PDB entry 8VYU | electron microscopy, 4.07 A resolution (low resolution: residue-level contacts below are approximate; hydrogen-bond / salt-bridge calls are withheld) | chains A and C of the 3 polymer chains in the assembly

Chain A:
Molecule: Serine/threonine-protein kinase B-raf
From: Homo sapiens
Notes: EC 2.7.11.1
Reference sequence: P15056 (BRAF_HUMAN); numbering as in UniProt (aligned over 1-766)
Amino-acid sequence (767 residues; numbered 0 to 766; the number before each row is that of its first residue; numbering starts at 0):
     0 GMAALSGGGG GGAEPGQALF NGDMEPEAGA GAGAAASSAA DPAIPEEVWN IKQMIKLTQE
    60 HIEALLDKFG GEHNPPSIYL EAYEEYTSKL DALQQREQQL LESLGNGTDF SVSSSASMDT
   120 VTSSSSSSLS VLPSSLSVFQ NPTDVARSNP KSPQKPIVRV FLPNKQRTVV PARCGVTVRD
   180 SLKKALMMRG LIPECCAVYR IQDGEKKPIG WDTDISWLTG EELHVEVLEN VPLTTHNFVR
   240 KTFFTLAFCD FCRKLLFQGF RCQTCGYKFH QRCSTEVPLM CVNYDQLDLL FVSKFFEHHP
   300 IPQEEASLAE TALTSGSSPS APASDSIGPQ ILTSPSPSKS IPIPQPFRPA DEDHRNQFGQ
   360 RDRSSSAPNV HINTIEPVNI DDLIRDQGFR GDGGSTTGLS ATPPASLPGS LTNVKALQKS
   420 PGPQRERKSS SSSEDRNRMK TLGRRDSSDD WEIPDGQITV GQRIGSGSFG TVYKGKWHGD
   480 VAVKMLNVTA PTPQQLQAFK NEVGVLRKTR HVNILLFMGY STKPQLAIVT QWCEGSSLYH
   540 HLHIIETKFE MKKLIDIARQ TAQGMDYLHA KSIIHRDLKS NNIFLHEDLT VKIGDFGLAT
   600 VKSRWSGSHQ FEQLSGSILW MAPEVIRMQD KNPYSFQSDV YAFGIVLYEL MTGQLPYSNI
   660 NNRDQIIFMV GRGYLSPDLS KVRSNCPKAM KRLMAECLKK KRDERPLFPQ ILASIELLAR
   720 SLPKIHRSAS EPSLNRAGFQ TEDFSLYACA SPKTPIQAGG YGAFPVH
Unresolved in the structure: 0-234, 281-359, 371-447, 602-634, 653-677, 739-766
Differences from the reference sequence: expression tag (0); conflict Lys551 (Ile in P15056)
Modified / non-standard residues: Ser365 (phosphoserine; SEP); Ser729 (phosphoserine; SEP)
Residues lining bound ligands: A1AEN ((3S)-N-{3-[5-(2-cyclopropylpyrimidin-5-yl)-1H-pyrrolo[2,3-b]pyridine-3-carbonyl]-2,4-difluorophenyl}-3-fluoropyrrolidine-1-sulfonamide): Ile463, Val471, Ala481, Lys483, Leu514, Phe516, Ile527, Val528, Thr529, Gln530, Trp531, Cys532, Gly534, Ser535, Ser536, His539, Phe583, Gly593, Asp594, Phe595, Gly596
Swiss-Prot annotation at these positions:
  - zinc finger: Thr234 to Cys280 (Phorbol-ester/DAG-type)
  - active site: Asp576 (Proton acceptor)
  - binding site (Zn(2+)): His235, Cys248, Cys251, Cys261, Cys264, His269, Cys272, Cys280
  - binding site (ATP): Ile463 to Val471, Lys483
  - site (Breakpoint for translocation to form KIAA1549-BRAF fusion protein): Asp380, Asp381, Met438, Lys439
  - modified residue: Ala2 (N-acetylalanine), Ser151 (Phosphoserine), Ser333 (Phosphoserine), Ser365 (Phosphoserine), Thr373 (Phosphothreonine), Thr396 (Phosphothreonine), Ser399 (Phosphoserine), Thr401 (Phosphothreonine), Ser446 (Phosphoserine), Ser447 (Phosphoserine), Arg671 (Omega-N-methylarginine), Ser729 (Phosphoserine), Ser750 (Phosphoserine), Thr753 (Phosphothreonine)
  - cross-link: Lys578 (Glycyl lysine isopeptide (Lys-Gly) (interchain with G-Cter in ubiquitin))

Chain C:
Molecule: 14-3-3 protein zeta/delta
From: Homo sapiens
Reference sequence: P63104 (1433Z_HUMAN); numbering as in UniProt (aligned over 1-245)
Amino-acid sequence (245 residues; numbered 1 to 245; the number before each row is that of its first residue):
     1 MDKNELVQKA KLAEQAERYD DMAACMKSVT EQGAELSNEE RNLLSVAYKN VVGARRSSWR
    61 VVSSIEQKTE GAEKKQQMAR EYREKIETEL RDICNDVLSL LEKFLIPNAS QAESKVFYLK
   121 MKGDYYRYLA EVAAGDDKKG IVDQSQQAYQ EAFEISKKEM QPTHPIRLGL ALNFSVFYYE
   181 ILNSPEKACS LAKTAFDEAI AELDTLSEES YKDSTLIMQL LRDNLTLWTS DTQGDEAEAG
   241 EGGEN
Unresolved in the structure: 1, 231-245

How chain A and chain C interact:
Pairs across the interface - 28 pairs, chain A then chain C:
  Phe243(A) - Asn50(C)
  Phe256(A) - Gly53(C)
  Gln257(A) - Ser57(C)
  Asp361(A) - Leu227(C)
  Ser363(A) - Trp228(C)
  Ser365(A) - Lys49(C)
  Ser365(A) - Arg56(C)
  Ser365(A) - Arg127(C)
  Ser365(A) - Tyr128(C)
  Ser365(A) - Leu172(C)
  Ser365(A) - Asn173(C)
  Ala366(A) - Leu172(C)
  Ala366(A) - Asn173(C)
  Asn368(A) - Ser45(C)
  Asn368(A) - Val46(C)
  Asn368(A) - Lys49(C)
  Val369(A) - Asn42(C)
  Val369(A) - Asp213(C)
  His370(A) - Glu14(C)
  His370(A) - Asn42(C)
  His370(A) - Leu43(C)
  His510(A) - Glu208(C)
  Tyr566(A) - Leu206(C)
  Tyr566(A) - Glu208(C)
  Tyr566(A) - Tyr211(C)
  Ala569(A) - Leu206(C)
  Ala569(A) - Tyr211(C)
  Lys570(A) - Leu206(C)
Also at the interface, not in a pair above, chain A (19 interface residues in all): Thr241, Leu254, Ser364, Pro367, Asp565
Also at the interface, not in a pair above, chain C (25 interface residues in all): Val61, Val176, Glu180, Leu216, Leu220

Summary:
Chain A and chain C form an interface of 19 and 25 residues respectively. Chain A binds compound A1AEN.
Curated annotation (UniProt) lists active-site residue Asp576(A), 8 Zn2+-binding residues and 10 ATP-binding
residues on chain A.
Here chain A is Serine/threonine-protein kinase B-raf and chain C is 14-3-3 protein zeta/delta, both from Homo
sapiens. Entry 8VYU (Cryo-EM Structure of the BRAF WT monomer bound to PLX8394) was determined by electron
microscopy together with 8VYO, 8VYP, 8VYQ, 8VYR and 8VYS from the same study.
